6ZZ6 - chains A and B of the 6 polymer chains in the assembly; structure by electron microscopy, 3.40 A resolution.

# Chain A
Molecule: Structural maintenance of chromosomes protein 1
Organism: Saccharomyces cerevisiae (strain ATCC 204508 / S288c)
UniProt: P32908 (SMC1_YEAST); numbering as in UniProt; present here: 2-71, 87-195, 1044-1224
Sequence (360 residues; row label = number of the first residue in the row; note: 863 numbers in that range are skipped by the numbering (no residue carries them; nothing is unmodelled there)):
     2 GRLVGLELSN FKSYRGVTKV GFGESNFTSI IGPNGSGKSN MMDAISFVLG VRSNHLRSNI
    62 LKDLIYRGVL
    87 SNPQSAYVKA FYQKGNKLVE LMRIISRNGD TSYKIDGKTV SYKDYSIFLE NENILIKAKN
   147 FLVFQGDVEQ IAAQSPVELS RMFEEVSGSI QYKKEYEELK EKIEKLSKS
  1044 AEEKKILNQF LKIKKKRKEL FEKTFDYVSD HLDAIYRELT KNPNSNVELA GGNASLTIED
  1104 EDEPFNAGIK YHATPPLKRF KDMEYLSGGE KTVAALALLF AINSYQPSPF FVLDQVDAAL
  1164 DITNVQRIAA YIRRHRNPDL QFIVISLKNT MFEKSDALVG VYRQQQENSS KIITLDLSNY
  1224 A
Construct notes: conflict Gln-1158 (Glu in P32908)
UniProt features mapped onto this chain:
  - binding site (ATP): Gly-33 to Ser-40
  - mutagenesis: Ser-173 (S173L: In temperature-sensitive mutant SMC1-2)
  - motif: Lys-1057 to Lys-1061 (Nuclear localization signal)
Ion coordination: Mg2+: Ser-40, Gln-151 (together with ATP)
Ligand contacts:
  - ATP (adenosine-5'-triphosphate), molecule 1: Lys-13, Ser-14, Asn-35, Gly-36, Ser-37, Gly-38, Lys-39, Ser-40, Asn-41, Arg-58, Asp-64, Leu-65, Ile-66, Tyr-67, Arg-68, Gln-151, Gln-1158, Arg-1206
  - ATP, molecule 2: Lys-1121, Lys-1124, Tyr-1128, Leu-1129, Ser-1130, Gly-1131, Gly-1132, Glu-1133
Reported in the primary citation:
  - binding site for the 34-nt DNA strand: Arg-113

# Chain B
Molecule: Structural maintenance of chromosomes protein 3
Organism: Saccharomyces cerevisiae (strain ATCC 204508 / S288c)
UniProt: P47037 (SMC3_YEAST); numbering as in UniProt; present here: 2-228, 997-1071, 1104-1222
Sequence (423 residues; each row starts with the number of its first residue; note: 800 numbers in that range are skipped by the numbering (no residue carries them; nothing is unmodelled there); numbering starts at 0):
     0 GPYIKRVIIK GFKTYRNETI IDNFSPHQNV IIGSNGSGKS NFFAAIRFVL SDDYSNLKRE
    60 ERQGLIHQGS GGSVMSASVE IVFHDPDHSM ILPSGVLSRG DDEVTIRRTV GLKKDDYQLN
   120 DRNVTKGDIV RMLETAGFSM NNPYNIVPQG KIVALTNAKD KERLQLLEDV VGAKSFEVKL
   180 KASLKKMEET EQKKIQINKE MGELNSKLSE MEQERKELEK YNELERNRK
   997 RAFENFKKFN ERRKDLAERA SELDESKDSI QDLIVKLKQQ KVNAVDSTFQ KVSENFEAVF
  1057 ERLVPRGTAK LIIHR
  1104 YTGVSISVSF NSKQNEQLHV EQLSGGQKTV CAIALILAIQ MVDPASFYLF DQIDAALDKQ
  1164 YRTAVATLLK ELSKNAQFIC TTFRTDMLQV ADKFFRVKYE NKISTVIEVN REEAIGFIR
Construct notes: expression tag (0-1); conflict Gln-1155 (Glu in P47037)
UniProt features mapped onto this chain:
  - binding site (ATP): Gly-32 to Ser-39
  - modified residue (N6-acetyllysine): Lys-112, Lys-113
Ion coordination: Mg2+: Ser-39, Gln-148
Ligand contacts:
  - ATP (adenosine-5'-triphosphate), molecule 1: Lys-12, Thr-13, Ser-33, Asn-34, Gly-35, Ser-36, Gly-37, Lys-38, Ser-39, Asn-40, Gln-62, Gly-63, Ile-65, His-66, Gln-67, Gln-148, Asp-1154, Gln-1155, Phe-1186
  - ATP, molecule 2: Leu-1121, Gln-1125, Ser-1127, Gly-1128, Gly-1129, Gln-1130
Reported in the primary citation:
  - binding site for the 34-nt DNA strand: Lys-125
  - post-translational modification sites: Lys-112, Lys-113 (citing earlier work)

# How chain A and chain B interact
Pairs across the interface (43; chain A residue first):
  Lys-13(A) with Gln-1125(B)
  Asn-35(A) with Gly-1129(B); Leu-1160(B); Asp-1161(B), hydrogen bond; Tyr-1164(B)
  Gly-36(A) with Ser-1127(B)
  Arg-58(A) with Glu-1124(B), hydrogen bond (side chain-backbone); Gln-1125(B), hydrogen bond (side chain-backbone); Leu-1126(B), hydrogen bond (side chain-backbone)
  Ser-59(A) with Gln-1125(B)
  Asn-60(A) with Glu-1124(B), hydrogen bond
  Asp-64(A) with His-1122(B), salt bridge
  Arg-68(A) with Gln-1120(B), hydrogen bond (side chain-backbone); His-1122(B); Gln-1125(B)
  Gly-69(A) with Gln-1120(B)
  Val-70(A) with Gln-1117(B); Glu-1119(B)
  Leu-71(A) with Gln-1117(B); Gln-1120(B)
  Gln-151(A) with Gly-1128(B)
  Lys-1121(A) with Gly-35(B)
  Arg-1122(A) with Lys-1205(B)
  Lys-1124(A) with Gln-67(B), hydrogen bond (side chain-backbone)
  Tyr-1128(A) with Glu-59(B); Gly-63(B)
  Ser-1130(A) with Gly-35(B)
  Gly-1132(A) with Asn-34(B)
  Glu-1133(A) with Gly-35(B)
  Ala-1161(A) with Arg-1187(B)
  Ala-1162(A) with Asn-34(B), hydrogen bond (backbone-side chain); Gln-148(B)
  Leu-1163(A) with Asn-34(B)
  Asp-1164(A) with Ser-33(B), hydrogen bond; Asn-34(B), hydrogen bond (backbone-side chain); Phe-1186(B)
  Ile-1165(A) with Arg-1222(B)
  Asn-1167(A) with Asn-34(B)
  Leu-1190(A) with Leu-1160(B); Asp-1161(B)
  Lys-1191(A) with Arg-1187(B)
  Arg-1206(A) with Asn-1114(B)
  Gln-1208(A) with Arg-1062(B), hydrogen bond
Other interface residues (no listed pair), chain A (33 interface residues in all): Asn-88, Gly-1131, Gln-1158, Asn-1211
Other interface residues (no listed pair), chain B (34 interface residues in all): Gly-32, Asn-1118, Leu-1121, Gln-1130, Lys-1131, Ala-1158, Ala-1159, Tyr-1202

# Overview
33 residues of chain A face 34 of chain B across their interface; the contacts include 11 hydrogen bonds and 1
salt bridge. Polar pairs include Asp-64(A)/His-1122(B), Asn-35(A)/Asp-1161(B) and Arg-58(A)/Glu-1124(B). From
the paper: a binding site for the 34-nt DNA strand at Arg-113(A) and Lys-125(B); modification sites Lys-112(B)
and Lys-113(B).
Chain A is Structural maintenance of chromosomes protein 1 and chain B is Structural maintenance of
chromosomes protein 3, both from Saccharomyces cerevisiae (strain ATCC 204508 / S288c); the structure, Cryo-EM
structure of S.cerevisiae cohesin-Scc2-DNA complex, was determined by electron microscopy.
